PDB entry 6M4H | electron microscopy, 3.90 A resolution | chains J and F of the 10 polymer chains in the assembly

# Chain J
Molecule: 147-nt DNA strand
Organism: Homo sapiens
Sequence (147 nucleotides; each row starts with the number of its first residue):
     1 ATCGAGAATCCCGGTGCCGAGGCCGCTCAATTGGTCGTAGACAGCTCTAG
    51 CACCGCTTAAACGCACGTACGCGCTGTCCCCCGCGTTTTAACCGCCAAGG
   101 GGATTACTCCCTAGTCTCCAGGCACGTGTCAGATATATACATCCGAT
Disordered / not traced: 1-22, 126-147

# Chain F
Protein: Histone H4
Organism: Homo sapiens
UniProt: P62805 (H4_HUMAN); residues 0-102 here correspond to UniProt positions 1-103 (UniProt number = residue number + 1)
Amino-acid sequence (103 residues; row label = number of the first residue in the row; numbering starts at 0):
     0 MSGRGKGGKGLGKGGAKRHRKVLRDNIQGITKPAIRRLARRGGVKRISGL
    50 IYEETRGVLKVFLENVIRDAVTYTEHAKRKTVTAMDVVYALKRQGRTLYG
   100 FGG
Disordered / not traced: 0-24, 101-102
Swiss-Prot annotation at these positions:
  - DNA-binding region: Lys16 to Lys20
  - modified residue: Ser1 (N-acetylserine), Arg3 (Asymmetric dimethylarginine), Lys5 (N6-(2-hydroxyisobutyryl)lysine), Lys8 (N6-(2-hydroxyisobutyryl)lysine), Lys12 (N6-(2-hydroxyisobutyryl)lysine), Lys16 (N6-(2-hydroxyisobutyryl)lysine), Lys20 (N6,N6,N6-trimethyllysine), Lys31 (N6-(2-hydroxyisobutyryl)lysine), Lys44 (N6-(2-hydroxyisobutyryl)lysine), Ser47 (Phosphoserine), Tyr51 (Phosphotyrosine), Lys59 (N6-(2-hydroxyisobutyryl)lysine), Lys77 (N6-(2-hydroxyisobutyryl)lysine), Lys79 (N6-(2-hydroxyisobutyryl)lysine), Thr80 (Phosphothreonine), Tyr88 (Phosphotyrosine), Lys91 (N6-(2-hydroxyisobutyryl)lysine)
  - cross-link (Glycyl lysine isopeptide (Lys-Gly)): Lys12 (interchain with G-Cter in SUMO2), Lys20 (interchain with G-Cter in SUMO2), Lys31 (interchain with G-Cter in SUMO2), Lys59 (interchain with G-Cter in SUMO2), Lys79 (interchain with G-Cter in SUMO2), Lys91 (interchain with G-Cter in SUMO2)

# How chain J and chain F interact
Pairs across the interface (13; chain J residue first):
  DC81(J) - Arg45(F)  sugar contact
  DC81(J) - Ile46(F)  sugar contact
  DC81(J) - Ser47(F)  phosphate contact
  DC81(J) - Gly48(F)  hydrogen bond to the phosphate
  DC82(J) - Arg35(F)  salt bridge to the phosphate
  DC82(J) - Arg45(F)  phosphate contact
  DC82(J) - Ile46(F)  hydrogen bond to the phosphate
  DC82(J) - Tyr51(F)  phosphate contact
  DG83(J) - Arg39(F)  salt bridge to the phosphate
  DG101(J) - Lys79(F)  salt bridge to the phosphate
  DG102(J) - Arg78(F)  phosphate contact
  DG102(J) - Lys79(F)  hydrogen bond to the phosphate
  DG102(J) - Thr80(F)  hydrogen bond to the phosphate
Other interface residues (no listed pair), chain J (6 interface residues in all): DA103
Other interface residues (no listed pair), chain F (11 interface residues in all): Lys77

# Overview
6 residues of chain J and 11 residues of chain F are in contact; the contacts include 4 hydrogen bonds and 3
salt bridges. Polar pairs include DC81(J)-Gly48(F), DC82(J)-Ile46(F) and DG102(J)-Lys79(F). From UniProt: a
DNA-binding region on chain F.
Chain J is a 147-nt DNA strand and chain F is Histone H4, both from Homo sapiens; the structure, Structural
mechanism of nucleosome dynamics governed by human histone variants H2A.B and H2A.Z.2.2, was determined by
electron microscopy, deposited together with 6M4G.
